PDB entry 2ISC | X-ray diffraction, 2.70 A resolution | chains A and C of the 6 polymer chains in the assembly

== Chain A (and C) ==
Protein: purine nucleoside phosphorylase
Organism: Trichomonas vaginalis
Notes: EC 2.4.2.1; chain C of this document is another copy of the same molecule, construct and numbering; everything in this record applies to it too
UniProtKB: A2E7Y6 (A2E7Y6_TRIVA); residues 1-235 here correspond to UniProt positions 2-236 (UniProt number = residue number + 1)
Amino-acid sequence (239 residues; each row starts with the number of its first residue):
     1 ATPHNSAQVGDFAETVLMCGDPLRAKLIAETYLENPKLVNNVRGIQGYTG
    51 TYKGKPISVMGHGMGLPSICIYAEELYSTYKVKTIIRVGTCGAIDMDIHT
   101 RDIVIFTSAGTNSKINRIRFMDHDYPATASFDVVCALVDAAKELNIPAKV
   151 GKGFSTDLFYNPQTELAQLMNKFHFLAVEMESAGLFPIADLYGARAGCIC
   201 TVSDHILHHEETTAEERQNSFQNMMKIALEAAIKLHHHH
Not modelled in the structure: 209-217, 237-239 (chain C: 209-216)
Ligand contacts:
  - 223 ((3R,4R)-1-[(4-amino-5H-pyrrolo[3,2-d]pyrimidin-7-yl)methyl]-4-(hydroxymethyl)pyrrolidin-3-ol), molecule 1: His4, Arg43, Ile71
  - 223, molecule 2: Met64, Arg87, Thr90, Cys91, Gly92, Thr156, Phe159, Val178, Glu179, Met180, Glu181, Ser203, Asp204, Ile206
Reported in the primary citation:
  - binding site for 223: His4, Phe159, Val178, Met180, Glu181, Asp204, Ile206
  - catalytic residues: Asp204 (proposed by the authors, not directly observed)
  - binding site for phosphate ion: Gly20, Arg24, Arg43, Arg87, Thr90

== Chain A / chain C interface ==
Residue-residue contacts (74):
  Thr107(A) - Thr128(C)
  Ser108(A) - Pro126(C)
  Ser108(A) - Thr128(C)  hydrogen bond
  Ala109(A) - Pro126(C)
  Gly110(A) - Asp124(C)
  Gly110(A) - Pro126(C)
  Thr111(A) - His123(C)
  Thr111(A) - Asp124(C)  hydrogen bond (backbone-backbone)
  Asn112(A) - His123(C)
  Asn116(A) - Asp124(C)
  Arg117(A) - Arg117(C)
  Arg117(A) - Asp122(C)  hydrogen bond (side chain-backbone)
  Arg117(A) - His123(C)  hydrogen bond (side chain-backbone)
  Arg117(A) - Asp124(C)  salt bridge
  Arg119(A) - Leu169(C)
  Arg119(A) - Phe173(C)
  Phe120(A) - Phe154(C)  hydrophobic
  Phe120(A) - Leu169(C)  hydrophobic
  Phe120(A) - Met170(C)  hydrophobic
  Phe120(A) - Phe175(C)  hydrophobic
  Met121(A) - Gln163(C)
  Met121(A) - Leu169(C)  hydrophobic
  Asp122(A) - Arg117(C)  hydrogen bond (backbone-side chain)
  His123(A) - Thr111(C)
  His123(A) - Asn112(C)
  His123(A) - Arg117(C)
  His123(A) - Gln163(C)  hydrogen bond
  His123(A) - Leu166(C)
  Asp124(A) - Gly110(C)
  Asp124(A) - Thr111(C)  hydrogen bond (backbone-backbone)
  Asp124(A) - Ser113(C)
  Asp124(A) - Arg117(C)  salt bridge
  Tyr125(A) - Lys152(C)
  Tyr125(A) - Phe173(C)
  Tyr125(A) - Phe175(C)  hydrophobic
  Pro126(A) - Ser108(C)
  Pro126(A) - Ala109(C)
  Pro126(A) - Gly110(C)
  Pro126(A) - Lys152(C)
  Pro126(A) - Phe175(C)
  Thr128(A) - Thr107(C)
  Thr128(A) - Ser108(C)  hydrogen bond
  Phe131(A) - Val134(C)  hydrophobic
  Phe131(A) - Val138(C)  hydrophobic
  Val134(A) - Phe131(C)  hydrophobic
  Val150(A) - Phe131(C)  hydrophobic
  Lys152(A) - Tyr125(C)
  Lys152(A) - Pro126(C)
  Lys152(A) - Asp190(C)  salt bridge
  Phe154(A) - Phe120(C)  hydrophobic
  Gln163(A) - Met121(C)
  Gln163(A) - His123(C)  hydrogen bond
  Glu165(A) - Met121(C)
  Leu169(A) - Arg119(C)
  Leu169(A) - Phe120(C)  hydrophobic
  Leu169(A) - Met121(C)  hydrophobic
  Met170(A) - Phe120(C)  hydrophobic
  Lys172(A) - Leu191(C)
  Phe173(A) - Arg119(C)
  Phe173(A) - Tyr125(C)
  Phe173(A) - Pro187(C)
  Phe173(A) - Asp190(C)
  Phe173(A) - Leu191(C)  hydrophobic
  His174(A) - Asp190(C)
  His174(A) - Gly193(C)
  Phe175(A) - Phe120(C)  hydrophobic
  Phe175(A) - Tyr125(C)  hydrophobic
  Phe175(A) - Pro126(C)
  Pro187(A) - Phe173(C)
  Asp190(A) - Lys152(C)  salt bridge
  Asp190(A) - Phe173(C)
  Asp190(A) - His174(C)
  Leu191(A) - Lys172(C)
  Leu191(A) - Phe173(C)  hydrophobic
Interface residues without a listed pair, chain A (36 interface residues in all): Val138, Leu166, Gly193
Interface residues without a listed pair, chain C (37 interface residues in all): Asn116, Val150, Glu165

== Summary ==
36 residues of chain A and 37 residues of chain C are in contact, with 9 hydrogen bonds and 4 salt bridges.
Polar pairs include Arg117(A)-Asp124(C), Lys152(A)-Asp190(C) and Ser108(A)-Thr128(C). Chain A binds compound
223. From the paper: the catalytic residue Asp204(A); a binding site for 223 at His4(A), Phe159(A) and
Val178(A) among others.
Both chains are purine nucleoside phosphorylase (Trichomonas vaginalis). Entry 2ISC (Crystal structure of
Purine Nucleoside Phosphorylase from Trichomonas vaginalis with DADMe-Imm-A) was determined by X-ray
diffraction, deposited together with 2I4T.
